Entry 8SUU (X-ray diffraction, 2.26 A resolution); this record covers chains A and B.

# Chain A (and B)
Name: Fumarylacetoacetate hydrolase family protein
Organism: Bacillus subtilis
Notes: chain B of this document is another copy of the same molecule, construct and numbering; everything in this record applies to it too
UniProtKB: A0A0D6X359 (A0A0D6X359_BACIU); numbering as in UniProt (aligned over 1-301)
Amino-acid sequence (312 residues; numbered -2 to 309; the number before each row is that of its first residue; numbers below 1 keep their minus sign (Met-2 is residue -2)):
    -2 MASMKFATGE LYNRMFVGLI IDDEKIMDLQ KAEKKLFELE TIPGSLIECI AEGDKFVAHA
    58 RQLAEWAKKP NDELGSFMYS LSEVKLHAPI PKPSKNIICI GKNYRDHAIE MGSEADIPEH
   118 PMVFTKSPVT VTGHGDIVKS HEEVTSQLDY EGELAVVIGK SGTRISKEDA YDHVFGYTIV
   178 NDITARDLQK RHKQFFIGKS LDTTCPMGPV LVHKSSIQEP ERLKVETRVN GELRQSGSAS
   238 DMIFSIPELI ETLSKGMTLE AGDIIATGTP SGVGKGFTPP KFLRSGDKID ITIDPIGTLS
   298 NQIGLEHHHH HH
Disordered / not traced: -2 to 0, 107-114, 302-309 (chain B: -2 to 0, 67-70, 103-113, 304-309)
Differences from the reference sequence: initiating methionine (-2); expression tag (-1 to 0, 302-309)
Ion coordination: Mn2+: Glu148, Glu150, Asp179
What the authors report for this chain:
  - conformationally variable residues (order/disorder transition): Asp103 to Asp113, Ala105 to Ile114
  - mutagenesis - E148A/E150A: abolished catalytic activity
  - mutagenesis - E148A/E150A: abolished binding to Mn2+
  - mutagenesis - E148A/E150A: unchanged localization
  - mutagenesis - E30A: unchanged catalytic activity
  - mutagenesis - E30A: abolished localization
  - mutagenesis - E30A: unchanged expression
  - mutagenesis - E148A/E150A: unchanged growth

# How chain A and chain B interact
Residue-residue contacts (60; chain A residue first):
  Ser91(A) - Ser91(B)
  Lys92(A) - Asn93(B)
  Lys92(A) - Ser124(B)
  Lys92(A) - Pro125(B)
  Asn93(A) - Lys92(B)
  Asn93(A) - Asn93(B)  hydrogen bond (side chain-backbone)
  Asn93(A) - Thr122(B)
  His117(A) - Arg188(B)
  His117(A) - His189(B)
  His117(A) - Lys190(B)  hydrogen bond (backbone-side chain)
  Pro118(A) - His189(B)  hydrogen bond (backbone-side chain)
  Met119(A) - His189(B)
  Met119(A) - Lys190(B)
  Met119(A) - Gln191(B)
  Val120(A) - Gln191(B)
  Val120(A) - Phe193(B)
  Val120(A) - Ile194(B)  hydrophobic
  Thr122(A) - Asn93(B)
  Thr122(A) - Thr122(B)  hydrogen bond
  Thr122(A) - Phe193(B)
  Ser124(A) - Lys92(B)
  Pro125(A) - Lys92(B)
  Val126(A) - Thr255(B)
  Val126(A) - Glu257(B)
  His138(A) - Gly253(B)
  Val141(A) - Lys252(B)
  Arg188(A) - His117(B)
  His189(A) - His117(B)
  His189(A) - Pro118(B)  hydrogen bond (side chain-backbone)
  His189(A) - Met119(B)
  Lys190(A) - Met119(B)
  Lys190(A) - Gln191(B)
  Gln191(A) - Met119(B)
  Gln191(A) - Val120(B)
  Gln191(A) - Phe121(B)
  Gln191(A) - Lys190(B)
  Gln191(A) - Gln191(B)
  Gln191(A) - Phe192(B)  hydrogen bond (side chain-backbone)
  Phe192(A) - Gln191(B)  hydrogen bond (backbone-side chain)
  Phe193(A) - Val120(B)
  Phe193(A) - Thr122(B)
  Ile194(A) - Val120(B)  hydrophobic
  Ser197(A) - Met254(B)
  Leu198(A) - Gly253(B)
  Asp199(A) - Gly253(B)  hydrogen bond (backbone-backbone)
  Asp199(A) - Met254(B)
  Asp199(A) - Thr255(B)  hydrogen bond
  Thr249(A) - His189(B)
  Leu250(A) - Ile194(B)  hydrophobic
  Lys252(A) - Val141(B)
  Gly253(A) - His138(B)
  Gly253(A) - Val141(B)
  Gly253(A) - Leu198(B)
  Gly253(A) - Asp199(B)  hydrogen bond (backbone-backbone)
  Met254(A) - Phe193(B)  hydrophobic
  Met254(A) - Ser197(B)
  Met254(A) - Asp199(B)
  Thr255(A) - Val126(B)
  Thr255(A) - Asp199(B)  hydrogen bond
  Glu257(A) - Val126(B)
Also at the interface, not in a pair above, chain A (35 interface residues in all): Lys89, Pro90, Ile95, Phe121, Thr160
Also at the interface, not in a pair above, chain B (33 interface residues in all): Pro90, Ile95, Thr160, Leu250

# Overview
Chain A and chain B form an interface of 35 and 33 residues respectively; the contacts include 11 hydrogen
bonds. Polar pairs include Asn93(A)-Asn93(B), His117(A)-Lys190(B) and Pro118(A)-His189(B). Glu148(A),
Glu150(A) and Asp179(A) coordinate Mn2+. From the paper: E148A/E150A of chain A abolish catalytic activity;
conformational variability at Asp103(A) and Ala105(A).
Chain A and chain B are both Fumarylacetoacetate hydrolase family protein (Bacillus subtilis); the structure,
Crystal structure of YisK from Bacillus subtilis in apo form, was determined by X-ray diffraction (same
publication as 8SKY and 8SUT).
